1KOR - chains A and C of the 4 polymer chains in the assembly; structure by X-ray diffraction, 1.95 A resolution.

[Chain A (and C)]
Molecule: Argininosuccinate Synthetase
Source organism: Thermus thermophilus
Notes: EC 6.3.4.5; chain C of this document is another copy of the same molecule, construct and numbering; everything in this record applies to it too
UniProt: P59846 (ASSY_THET8); residues 1-400 here = UniProt positions 1-400
Chain sequence (400 residues; row label = number of the first residue in the row):
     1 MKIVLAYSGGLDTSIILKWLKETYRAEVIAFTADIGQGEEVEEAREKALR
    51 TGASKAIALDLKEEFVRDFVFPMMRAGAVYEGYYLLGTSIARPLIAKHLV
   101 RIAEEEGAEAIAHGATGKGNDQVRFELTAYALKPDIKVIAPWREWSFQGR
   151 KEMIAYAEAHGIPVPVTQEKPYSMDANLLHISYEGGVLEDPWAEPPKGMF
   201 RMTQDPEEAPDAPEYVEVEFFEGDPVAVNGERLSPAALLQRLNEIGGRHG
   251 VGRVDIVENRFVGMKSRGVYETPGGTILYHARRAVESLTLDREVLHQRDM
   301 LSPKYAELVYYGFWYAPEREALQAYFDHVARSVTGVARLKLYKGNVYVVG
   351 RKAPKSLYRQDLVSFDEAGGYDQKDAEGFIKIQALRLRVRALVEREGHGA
Disordered / not traced: 166-170, 360-369, 396-400 (chain C: 166-170, 366-369, 396-400)
UniProt features mapped onto this chain:
  - binding site (ATP): Ala-6 to Ser-14, Ala-33, Gly-114
  - binding site (L-citrulline): Tyr-84, Ser-89, Asn-120, Arg-124, Ser-173, Ser-182, Glu-258, Tyr-270
  - binding site (L-aspartate): Thr-116, Asn-120, Asp-121
Residues lining bound ligands:
  - AMP-PNP (ANP; phosphoaminophosphonic acid-adenylate ester): Ala-6, Tyr-7, Ser-8, Gly-9, Gly-10, Leu-11, Asp-12, Thr-13, Ser-14, Phe-31, Thr-32, Ala-33, Gln-37, Arg-92, Ile-95, His-113, Gly-114, Ala-115, Phe-125, Ser-173, Met-174, Asp-175
  - arginine (ARG): Tyr-84, Thr-88, Ser-89, Arg-92, Asn-120, Asp-121, Arg-124, Ser-173, Met-174, Asp-175, Ser-182, Glu-184, Glu-258, Tyr-270, Tyr-310
  - succinic acid (SIN): Gly-114, Ala-115, Thr-116, Lys-118, Gly-119, Asn-120, Asp-121, Glu-184, Arg-260

[How chain A and chain C interact]
Residue-residue contacts (34):
  Val-262(A) / Ile-382(C)
  Val-262(A) / Leu-385(C)
  Gly-263(A) / Leu-385(C)
  Gly-263(A) / Arg-386(C)
  Met-264(A) / Leu-385(C)  hydrophobic
  Asp-291(A) / Pro-317(C)
  Asp-291(A) / Glu-318(C)
  Glu-293(A) / Glu-318(C)
  Val-294(A) / Pro-317(C)
  Val-294(A) / Glu-318(C)
  Gln-297(A) / Leu-301(C)
  Gln-297(A) / Lys-304(C)
  Leu-301(A) / Gln-297(C)
  Lys-304(A) / Gln-297(C)
  Pro-317(A) / Asp-291(C)
  Pro-317(A) / Val-294(C)
  Glu-318(A) / Asp-291(C)
  Glu-318(A) / Glu-293(C)
  Glu-318(A) / Val-294(C)
  Glu-320(A) / His-328(C)
  Ala-321(A) / Tyr-325(C)
  Ala-321(A) / His-328(C)
  Leu-322(A) / Tyr-325(C)
  Ala-324(A) / His-328(C)
  Tyr-325(A) / Ala-321(C)
  Tyr-325(A) / Leu-322(C)
  His-328(A) / Glu-320(C)
  His-328(A) / Ala-321(C)
  His-328(A) / Ala-324(C)
  Ile-382(A) / Val-262(C)
  Leu-385(A) / Val-262(C)
  Leu-385(A) / Gly-263(C)
  Leu-385(A) / Met-264(C)  hydrophobic
  Arg-386(A) / Gly-263(C)
Also at the interface, not in a pair above, chain A (21 interface residues in all): Val-329
Also at the interface, not in a pair above, chain C (21 interface residues in all): Val-329

[Overview]
Chain A and chain C each contribute 21 residues to their interface. Bound to chain A: AMP-PNP, arginine and
succinic acid. From UniProt: 11 ATP-binding residues, 8 L-citrulline-binding residues and 3
L-aspartate-binding residues on chain A.
Both chains are Argininosuccinate Synthetase (Thermus thermophilus). Entry 1KOR (Crystal Structure of Thermus
thermophilus HB8 Argininosuccinate Synthetase in complex with inhibitors) was determined by X-ray diffraction,
deposited together with 1KH1 and 1KH2.
